PDB entry 6YAK | X-ray diffraction, 1.34 A resolution | chains CCC and DDD of the 4 polymer chains in the assembly

[Chain CCC]
Protein: N-terminal component of the split chain transketolase
Organism: Carboxydothermus hydrogenoformans
Amino-acid sequence (309 residues; row label = number of the first residue in the row; numbers below 1 keep their minus sign (Met-28 is residue -28)):
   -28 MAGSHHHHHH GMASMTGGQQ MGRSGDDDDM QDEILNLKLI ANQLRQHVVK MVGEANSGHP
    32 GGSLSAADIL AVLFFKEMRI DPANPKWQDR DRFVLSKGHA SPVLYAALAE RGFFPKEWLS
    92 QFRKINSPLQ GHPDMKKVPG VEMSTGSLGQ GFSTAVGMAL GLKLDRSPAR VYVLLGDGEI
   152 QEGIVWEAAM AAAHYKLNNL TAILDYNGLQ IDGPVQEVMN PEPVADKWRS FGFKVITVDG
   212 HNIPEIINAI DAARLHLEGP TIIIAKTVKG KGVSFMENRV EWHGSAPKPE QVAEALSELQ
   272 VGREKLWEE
Disordered / not traced: -28 to -2
Bound ions: Ca2+ site 1: Gly24, Asn27; Ca2+ site 2: Asp148, Asn178, Leu180 (together with 8EL)
Residues lining bound ligands:
  - 8EL (2-[3-[(4-azanyl-2-methyl-pyrimidin-5-yl)methyl]-4-methyl-2H-1,3-thiazol-5-yl]ethyl phosphono hydrogen phosphate): Gly33, Lys68, His70, Gly117, Ser118, Leu119, Gly147, Asp148, Gly149, Glu150, Glu153, Asp176, Asn178, Leu180, Gln181, Ile182, Lys240, His254
  - D-malate (MLT), molecule 1: His18, Lys21, Met22, Glu25, Leu90, Ser91
  - D-malate (MLT), molecule 2: Pro53, Ala54, Gly83, Phe84, Phe85, Pro86
  - D-malate (MLT), molecule 3: Trp89, Met106, Lys107, Lys108, Val109, Pro110
  - D-malate (MLT), molecule 4: His165, Tyr166, Lys167
  - D-malate (MLT), molecule 5: Leu226, Leu228, Glu229
Reported in the primary citation:
  - binding site for 8EL: Lys68, His70, Gly117, Leu119, Gly149, Glu150, Asn178, Ile182, Lys240
  - binding site for 8EL: Asn178 to Pro185 (proposed by the authors, not directly observed)

[Chain DDD]
Protein: C-terminal component of the split chain transketolase
Organism: Carboxydothermus hydrogenoformans
Amino-acid sequence (341 residues; each row starts with the number of its first residue; numbers below 1 keep their minus sign (Met-28 is residue -28)):
   -28 MAGSHHHHHH GMASMTGGQQ MGRSGDDDDM GGIATREAYG KALVELGQEN PKIVVLDADL
    32 SKSTKTSDFA KAFPERFFNM GIAEQNLMGV AAGLSTVGKI PFASTFAVFA AGRAFEIIRN
    92 SICYPKLNVK IAATHAGLTV GEDGASHQAI EDLALMRVLP NMQVFVPADA AQTRAIVKKA
   152 AEIEGPVYIR LGRSGVPEVF SPDIRFEPGR GTVLKEGKDV TIVALGIMTA KALEAAKMLE
   212 AEGIAARVVD MASLKPIDRE LLVESARLTG AVVTAEEHSV IGGLGSAVAE VLSEEYPIPV
   272 VKVGVNDVFG ESGTPQALLE KYGLTARDVV AAVQKALTLK R
Disordered / not traced: -28 to 1
Residues lining bound ligands:
  - 8EL (2-[3-[(4-azanyl-2-methyl-pyrimidin-5-yl)methyl]-4-methyl-2H-1,3-thiazol-5-yl]ethyl phosphono hydrogen phosphate): Ala29, Asp30, Leu31, Ile53, Glu55, Phe80, Arg84, His118
  - (2S)-2-hydroxybutanedioic acid (LMR): Glu282, Lys292, Tyr293
Reported in the primary citation:
  - binding site for 8EL: Leu31, Ile53, Glu55, Phe80

[How chain CCC and chain DDD interact]
Residue-residue contacts (49; chain CCC residue first):
  Arg63(CCC) - Thr67(DDD)  hydrogen bond
  Arg63(CCC) - Val68(DDD)
  Asp105(CCC) - Tyr95(DDD)  hydrogen bond
  Met106(CCC) - Pro96(DDD)  hydrophobic
  Lys107(CCC) - Pro96(DDD)  hydrogen bond (side chain-backbone)
  Lys107(CCC) - Lys97(DDD)  hydrogen bond (side chain-backbone)
  Lys107(CCC) - Leu98(DDD)
  Met114(CCC) - Leu98(DDD)  hydrophobic
  Ser115(CCC) - Pro96(DDD)
  Ser118(CCC) - Glu87(DDD)  hydrogen bond
  Ser118(CCC) - Asn91(DDD)
  Gln121(CCC) - Glu87(DDD)  hydrogen bond (side chain-backbone)
  Gln121(CCC) - Ile88(DDD)
  Gln121(CCC) - Asn91(DDD)
  Gln121(CCC) - Ser92(DDD)  hydrogen bond
  Ser124(CCC) - Asn57(DDD)  hydrogen bond
  Ser124(CCC) - Gly60(DDD)
  Ser124(CCC) - Val61(DDD)
  Thr125(CCC) - Gly60(DDD)
  Thr125(CCC) - Gly64(DDD)
  Thr125(CCC) - Ser92(DDD)
  Val127(CCC) - Val61(DDD)  hydrophobic
  Gly128(CCC) - Val61(DDD)
  Gly128(CCC) - Gly64(DDD)
  Gly128(CCC) - Leu65(DDD)
  Met129(CCC) - Gly64(DDD)
  Met129(CCC) - Thr67(DDD)
  Met129(CCC) - Val68(DDD)
  Leu131(CCC) - Phe49(DDD)  hydrophobic
  Leu131(CCC) - Val61(DDD)  hydrophobic
  Gly132(CCC) - Leu65(DDD)
  Gly132(CCC) - Val68(DDD)
  Gly132(CCC) - Lys70(DDD)  hydrogen bond (backbone-side chain)
  Leu133(CCC) - Val68(DDD)  hydrophobic
  Leu135(CCC) - Glu46(DDD)
  Leu135(CCC) - Phe49(DDD)  hydrophobic
  Asp136(CCC) - Val68(DDD)
  Asp136(CCC) - Lys70(DDD)  salt bridge
  Ile155(CCC) - Gln56(DDD)
  Ile155(CCC) - Asn57(DDD)
  Ile155(CCC) - Ile88(DDD)  hydrophobic
  Glu158(CCC) - Ala54(DDD)
  Glu158(CCC) - Gln56(DDD)  hydrogen bond
  Glu158(CCC) - Asn57(DDD)  hydrogen bond (side chain-backbone)
  Ala159(CCC) - Asn57(DDD)
  Ala162(CCC) - Met51(DDD)  hydrophobic
  Ala162(CCC) - Asn57(DDD)
  Tyr166(CCC) - Phe49(DDD)
  Tyr166(CCC) - Asn50(DDD)  hydrogen bond (side chain-backbone)
Interface residues without a listed pair, chain CCC (25 interface residues in all): Gln101, Gly154
Interface residues without a listed pair, chain DDD (24 interface residues in all): Glu55, Ala63

[Summary]
The interface between chain CCC and chain DDD involves 25 residues on one side and 24 on the other, with 12
hydrogen bonds and 1 salt bridge. Polar pairs include Asp136(CCC)-Lys70(DDD), Arg63(CCC)-Thr67(DDD) and
Asp105(CCC)-Tyr95(DDD). The paper reports a binding site for 8EL at Lys68(CCC), His70(CCC) and Leu31(DDD)
among others.
Here chain CCC is N-terminal component of the split chain transketolase and chain DDD is C-terminal component
of the split chain transketolase, both from Carboxydothermus hydrogenoformans. Entry 6YAK (Split gene
transketolase, active alpha2beta2 heterotetramer) was determined by X-ray diffraction together with 6YAJ from
the same study.
